PDB entry 4X4B | X-ray diffraction, 2.80 A resolution | chains A and B of the 6 polymer chains in the assembly

Chain A (and B):
Name: Regulatory protein
Source organism: Enterobacter sp. RFL1396
Notes: chain B of this document is another copy of the same molecule, construct and numbering; everything in this record applies to it too
UniProtKB: Q8GGH0 (Q8GGH0_9ENTR); residues 1-79 here = UniProt positions 1-79
Chain sequence (82 residues; numbered -2 to 79; the number before each row is that of its first residue; numbers below 1 keep their minus sign (Gly-2 is residue -2)):
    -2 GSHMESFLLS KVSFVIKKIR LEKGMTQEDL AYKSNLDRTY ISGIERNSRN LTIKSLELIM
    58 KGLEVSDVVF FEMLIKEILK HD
Unresolved in the structure: -2 to 1, 78-79 (chain B: -2 to 1, 79)
Construct notes: expression tag (-2 to 0)

Chain A / chain B interface:
Contacting residue pairs (38; chain A residue first):
  Ser3(A) - Glu54(B)  hydrogen bond
  Phe4(A) - Asp64(B)
  Leu5(A) - Ile50(B)  hydrophobic
  Leu5(A) - Glu54(B)
  Leu5(A) - Met57(B)  hydrophobic
  Leu5(A) - Phe68(B)  hydrophobic
  Asn47(A) - Thr49(B)  hydrogen bond
  Asn47(A) - Ile50(B)  hydrogen bond (side chain-backbone)
  Asn47(A) - Lys51(B)  hydrogen bond (side chain-backbone)
  Leu48(A) - Thr49(B)
  Leu48(A) - Ile50(B)  hydrogen bond (backbone-backbone)
  Thr49(A) - Asn47(B)  hydrogen bond
  Thr49(A) - Leu48(B)
  Thr49(A) - Thr49(B)
  Ile50(A) - Leu5(B)  hydrophobic
  Ile50(A) - Leu6(B)  hydrophobic
  Ile50(A) - Asn47(B)
  Ile50(A) - Leu48(B)  hydrogen bond (backbone-backbone)
  Ile50(A) - Ile50(B)  hydrophobic
  Lys51(A) - Glu2(B)  salt bridge
  Lys51(A) - Asn47(B)  hydrogen bond (backbone-side chain)
  Glu54(A) - Ser3(B)  hydrogen bond
  Glu54(A) - Phe4(B)
  Glu54(A) - Leu5(B)  hydrogen bond (side chain-backbone)
  Met57(A) - Leu5(B)  hydrophobic
  Asp64(A) - Leu5(B)
  Asp64(A) - Ile75(B)
  Val65(A) - Leu76(B)  hydrophobic
  Phe68(A) - Leu5(B)  hydrophobic
  Phe68(A) - Phe68(B)  hydrophobic
  Phe68(A) - Leu71(B)  hydrophobic
  Phe68(A) - Ile72(B)  hydrophobic
  Glu69(A) - Ile72(B)
  Leu71(A) - Phe68(B)  hydrophobic
  Ile72(A) - Glu69(B)
  Ile75(A) - Asp64(B)
  Ile75(A) - Val65(B)  hydrophobic
  Leu76(A) - Val65(B)  hydrophobic
Interface residues without a listed pair, chain A (19 interface residues in all): Leu6
Interface residues without a listed pair, chain B (22 interface residues in all): Val9, Leu53

In short:
19 residues of chain A face 22 of chain B across their interface; the contacts include 10 hydrogen bonds and 1
salt bridge. Polar pairs include Lys51(A)-Glu2(B), Ser3(A)-Glu54(B) and Asn47(A)-Thr49(B).
Chain A and chain B are both Regulatory protein (Enterobacter sp. RFL1396); the structure, RADIATION DAMAGE TO
THE NUCLEOPROTEIN COMPLEX C.Esp1396I: DOSE (DWD) 2.1 MGy, was determined by X-ray diffraction together with
4X4C, 4X4D, 4X4E, 4X4F, 4X4G, 4X4H and 4X4I from the same study.
